PDB entry 6HTS | electron microscopy, 4.80 A resolution (low resolution: residue-level contacts below are approximate; hydrogen-bond / salt-bridge calls are withheld) | chains I and Y of the 19 polymer chains in the assembly

[Chain I]
Protein: Histone H3.1
Organism: Homo sapiens
Reference sequence: P68431 (H31_HUMAN); residues 0-135 here correspond to UniProt positions 1-136 (UniProt number = residue number + 1)
Chain sequence (136 residues; each row starts with the number of its first residue; numbering starts at 0):
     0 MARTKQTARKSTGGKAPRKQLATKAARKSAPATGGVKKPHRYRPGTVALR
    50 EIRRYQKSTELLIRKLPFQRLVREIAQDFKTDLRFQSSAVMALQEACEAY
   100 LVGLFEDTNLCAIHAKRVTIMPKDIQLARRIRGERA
Disordered / not traced: 0-39
Curated features (UniProtKB/Swiss-Prot):
  - modified residue: Arg2 (Asymmetric dimethylarginine), Thr3 (Phosphothreonine), Lys4 (Allysine), Gln5 (5-glutamyl dopamine), Thr6 (Phosphothreonine), Arg8 (Citrulline), Lys9 (N6,N6,N6-trimethyllysine), Ser10 (ADP-ribosylserine), Thr11 (Phosphothreonine), Lys14 (N6-(2-hydroxyisobutyryl)lysine), Arg17 (Asymmetric dimethylarginine), Lys18 (N6-(2-hydroxyisobutyryl)lysine), Lys23 (N6-(2-hydroxyisobutyryl)lysine), Arg26 (Citrulline), Lys27 (N6,N6,N6-trimethyllysine), Ser28 (ADP-ribosylserine), Lys36 (N6,N6,N6-trimethyllysine), Lys37 (N6-methyllysine), Tyr41 (Phosphotyrosine), Lys56 (N6,N6,N6-trimethyllysine) and 8 more in UniProt
  - lipidation: Lys18 (N6-decanoyllysine)
What the authors report for this chain:
  - mutagenesis - K36Q, K37Q: increased catalytic activity (sliding activity)
  - mutagenesis - K27Q: unchanged catalytic activity (activity)

[Chain Y]
Molecule: 228-nt DNA strand
Sequence (228 nucleotides; numbered -102 to 125; the number before each row is that of its first residue; numbers below 1 keep their minus sign (DG-102 is residue -102)):
  -102 GAATCTGCATTAATGCATCCGCGGCCGCCCTGGACAATCCCGGTGCCGAG
   -52 GCCGCTCAATTGGTCGTAGACAGCTCTAGCACCGCTTAAACGCACGTACG
    -2 CGCTGTCCCCCGCGTTTTAACCGCCAAGGGGATTACTCCCTAGTCTCCAG
    48 GCACGTGTCAGATATATACATCCTGTGCATGTACTCGGGGTGGCGATAAG
    98 TCGTGTCTTACCGGGTTGGACTCAAGAC
Disordered / not traced: -102 to -65, 86-125

[How chain I and chain Y interact]
Residue-residue contacts - 20 pairs, chain I then chain Y:
  Arg40(I) - DC70(Y)
  Tyr41(I) - DT68(Y)
  Tyr41(I) - DC69(Y)
  Tyr41(I) - DC70(Y)
  Arg53(I) - DA61(Y)
  Tyr54(I) - DA-14(Y)
  Arg63(I) - DA-13(Y)
  Arg72(I) - DC-23(Y)
  Arg83(I) - DG-24(Y)
  Arg83(I) - DC-23(Y)
  Phe84(I) - DG-24(Y)
  Phe84(I) - DC-23(Y)
  Gln85(I) - DG-24(Y)
  Ser86(I) - DG-24(Y)
  Lys115(I) - DG-3(Y)
  Arg116(I) - DG-3(Y)
  Val117(I) - DC-4(Y)
  Val117(I) - DG-3(Y)
  Thr118(I) - DG-3(Y)
  Met120(I) - DG-3(Y)
Other interface residues (no listed pair), chain I (17 interface residues in all): Gln68, Leu82
Other interface residues (no listed pair), chain Y (11 interface residues in all): DC-2

[Summary]
Chain I and chain Y form an interface of 17 and 11 residues respectively. From the paper: K36Q and K37Q of
chain I increase catalytic activity (sliding activity); K27Q of chain I leaves catalytic activity (activity)
unchanged.
Chain I is Histone H3.1 (Homo sapiens) and chain Y is a 228-nt DNA strand; the structure, Cryo-EM structure of
the human INO80 complex bound to nucleosome, was determined by electron microscopy.
